5TY4 - chains A and B; structure by electron crystallography, 2.90 A resolution.

== Chain A ==
Protein: TGF-beta receptor type-2
Organism: Homo sapiens
Notes: EC 2.7.11.30
UniProt: P37173 (TGFR2_HUMAN), isoform P37173-2; residues 47-149 here correspond to UniProt positions 72-174 (UniProt number = residue number + 25)
Chain sequence (103 residues; each row starts with the number of its first residue):
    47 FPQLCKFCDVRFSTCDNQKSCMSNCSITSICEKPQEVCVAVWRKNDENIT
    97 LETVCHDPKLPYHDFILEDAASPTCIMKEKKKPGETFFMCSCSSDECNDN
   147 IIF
Disordered / not traced: 92-93
Differences from the reference sequence: conflict Thr-120 (Lys145 in P37173)
Cystine bridges: Cys-54/Cys-71, Cys-61/Cys-67, Cys-77/Cys-101, Cys-121/Cys-136

== Chain B ==
Protein: mmTGF-b2-7m
Organism: Homo sapiens
Chain sequence (97 residues; each row starts with the number of its first residue):
   315 CCLRPLYIDFRKDLGWKWIHEPKGYNANFCAGACPYLWSSDTQHSRVLSL
   365 YNTINPEASASPCCVSQDLEPLTIVYYVGRKPKVEQLSNMIVKSCKC
Disordered / not traced: 345-376
Cystine bridges: Cys-315/Cys-378, Cys-344/Cys-409

== Interface between chain A and chain B ==
Pairs across the interface - 17 pairs, chain A then chain B:
  Leu-50(A) / Trp-332(B)  hydrophobic
  Phe-53(A) / Gly-393(B)
  Phe-53(A) / Arg-394(B)  hydrogen bond (backbone-side chain)
  Cys-54(A) / Arg-394(B)  hydrogen bond
  Ser-72(A) / His-334(B)
  Ile-73(A) / His-334(B)
  Ile-73(A) / Tyr-391(B)  hydrophobic
  Ile-73(A) / Arg-394(B)
  Thr-74(A) / Lys-331(B)
  Ser-75(A) / Tyr-391(B)
  Ser-75(A) / Gly-393(B)  hydrogen bond (side chain-backbone)
  Ser-75(A) / Arg-394(B)  hydrogen bond
  Ile-76(A) / Trp-332(B)  hydrophobic
  Ile-76(A) / Tyr-391(B)  hydrogen bond (backbone-backbone)
  Ile-76(A) / Val-392(B)
  Cys-77(A) / Val-392(B)
  Glu-78(A) / Val-392(B)
Interface residues without a listed pair, chain A (12 interface residues in all): Asp-55, Cys-71
Interface residues without a listed pair, chain B (8 interface residues in all): Arg-325

== Overview ==
12 residues of chain A and 8 residues of chain B are in contact; the contacts include 5 hydrogen bonds. Polar
contacts include Phe-53(A)/Arg-394(B), Cys-54(A)/Arg-394(B) and Ser-75(A)/Gly-393(B).
Chain A is TGF-beta receptor type-2 and chain B is mmTGF-b2-7m, both from Homo sapiens; the structure, MicroED
structure of a complex between monomeric TGF-b and its receptor, TbRII, at 2.9 A resolution, was determined by
electron crystallography.
